PDB entry 9N4Z | electron microscopy, 3.00 A resolution | chains M and WG of the 204 polymer chains in the assembly

# Chain M
Name: Flagellar motor switch protein FliM
Source organism: Salmonella enterica subsp. enterica serovar Typhimurium
UniProt: P26418 (FLIM_SALTY); numbering as in UniProt (aligned over 1-334)
Sequence (334 residues; numbered 1 to 334; the number before each row is that of its first residue):
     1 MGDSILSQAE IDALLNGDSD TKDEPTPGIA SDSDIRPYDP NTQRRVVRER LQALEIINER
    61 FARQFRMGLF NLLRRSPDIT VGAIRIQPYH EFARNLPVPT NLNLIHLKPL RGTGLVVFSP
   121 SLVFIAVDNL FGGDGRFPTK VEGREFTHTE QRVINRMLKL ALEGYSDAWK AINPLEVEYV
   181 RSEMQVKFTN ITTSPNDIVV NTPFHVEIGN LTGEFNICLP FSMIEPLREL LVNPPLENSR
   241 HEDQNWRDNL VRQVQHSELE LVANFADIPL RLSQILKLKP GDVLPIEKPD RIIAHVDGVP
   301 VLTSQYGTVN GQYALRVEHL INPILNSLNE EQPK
Unresolved in the structure: 1-32, 324-334
Swiss-Prot annotation at these positions:
  - mutagenesis: Asn155 (N155E: Altered motor bias with clockwise rotation, partially suppresses a yhjH disruption), Leu160 (L160D: Altered motor bias with clockwise rotation, partially suppresses a yhjH disruption)

# Chain WG
Name: Flagellar motor switch protein FliN
Source organism: Salmonella enterica subsp. enterica serovar Typhimurium
UniProt: P26419 (FLIN_SALTY); numbering as in UniProt (aligned over 1-137)
Sequence (137 residues; row label = number of the first residue in the row):
     1 MSDMNNPSDE NTGALDDLWA DALNEQKATT TKSAADAVFQ QLGGGDVSGA MQDIDLIMDI
    61 PVKLTVELGR TRMTIKELLR LTQGSVVALD GLAGEPLDIL INGYLIAQGE VVVVADKYGV
   121 RITDIITPSE RMRRLSR
Unresolved in the structure: 1-36, 137

# Interface between chain M and chain WG
Pairs across the interface (37):
  Arg48(M) with Ala115(WG)
  Trp246(M) with Ile122(WG), hydrophobic; Thr123(WG); Asp124(WG); Ile125(WG)
  Gln253(M) with Tyr104(WG); Ile106(WG); Ile126(WG); Arg131(WG), hydrogen bond
  Val254(M) with Ile101(WG), hydrophobic
  Gln255(M) with Met51(WG)
  His256(M) with Tyr104(WG), hydrogen bond
  Ser257(M) with Ile101(WG); Tyr104(WG)
  Glu258(M) with Asn102(WG), hydrogen bond (backbone-side chain)
  Leu259(M) with Asn102(WG)
  Phe265(M) with Phe39(WG), hydrophobic
  Val296(M) with Pro61(WG)
  Asp297(M) with Pro61(WG)
  Val299(M) with Asp59(WG); Pro61(WG)
  Gln305(M) with Leu42(WG)
  Tyr306(M) with Phe39(WG), hydrophobic; Leu42(WG)
  Gly307(M) with Gln40(WG); Leu42(WG)
  Thr308(M) with Phe39(WG); Gln40(WG), hydrogen bond (backbone-backbone); Gln41(WG), hydrogen bond (backbone-side chain); Leu42(WG), hydrogen bond (backbone-backbone)
  Val309(M) with Gln41(WG); Leu42(WG)
  Tyr313(M) with Phe39(WG), hydrophobic
  Arg316(M) with Leu42(WG)
  Leu320(M) with Gln52(WG)
  Ile321(M) with Leu56(WG)
  Pro323(M) with Asp55(WG)
Also at the interface, not in a pair above, chain M (27 interface residues in all): Leu250, Asn310, Leu315, Asn322
Also at the interface, not in a pair above, chain WG (23 interface residues in all): Gly43, Ile60

# Summary
27 residues of chain M and 23 residues of chain WG are in contact; the contacts include 6 hydrogen bonds.
Polar contacts include Gln253(M)-Arg131(WG), His256(M)-Tyr104(WG) and Glu258(M)-Asn102(WG). From UniProt: 2
mutagenesis sites on chain M.
Here chain M is Flagellar motor switch protein FliM and chain WG is Flagellar motor switch protein FliN, both
from Salmonella enterica subsp. enterica serovar Typhimurium. Entry 9N4Z (CCW Flagellar Switch Complex - FliF,
FliG, FliM, and FliN forming 34-mer C-ring from Salmonella) was determined by electron microscopy, deposited
together with 9N49.
